Entry 2DUJ (X-ray diffraction, 1.67 A resolution); this record covers chains A and P.

Chain A:
Name: Proteinase K
Organism: Engyodontium album
Notes: EC 3.4.21.64
Reference sequence: P06873 (PRTK_TRIAL); residues 1-279 here correspond to UniProt positions 106-384 (UniProt number = residue number + 105)
Chain sequence (279 residues; row label = number of the first residue in the row):
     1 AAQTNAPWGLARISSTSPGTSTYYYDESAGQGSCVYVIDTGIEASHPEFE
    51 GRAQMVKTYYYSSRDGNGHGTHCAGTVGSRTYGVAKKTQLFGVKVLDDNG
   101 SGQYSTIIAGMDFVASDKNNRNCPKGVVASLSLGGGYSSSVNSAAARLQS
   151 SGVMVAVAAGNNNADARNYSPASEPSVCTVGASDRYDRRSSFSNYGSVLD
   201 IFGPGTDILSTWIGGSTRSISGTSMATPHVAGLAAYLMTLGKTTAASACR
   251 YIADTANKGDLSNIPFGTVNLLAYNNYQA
UniProt features mapped onto this chain:
  - active site (Charge relay system): Asp-39, His-69, Ser-224
  - binding site (Ca(2+)): Thr-16, Pro-175, Val-177, Asp-200, Asp-260
Disulfide bonds: Cys-34/Cys-123, Cys-178/Cys-249
Bound ions: Ca2+: Pro-175, Val-177, Asp-200

Chain P:
Name: Llfnd
Chain sequence (5 residues; numbered 1 to 5; the number before each row is that of its first residue):
     1 LLFND

Chain A / chain P interface:
Pairs across the interface (27; chain A residue first):
  His-69(A) with Phe-3(P); Asn-4(P), hydrogen bond
  Ser-132(A) with Asn-4(P)
  Leu-133(A) with Asn-4(P); Asp-5(P)
  Gly-134(A) with Asp-5(P), hydrogen bond (backbone-backbone)
  Gly-135(A) with Asp-5(P), hydrogen bond (backbone-backbone)
  Ala-158(A) with Asn-4(P)
  Gly-160(A) with Asp-5(P)
  Asn-161(A) with Leu-1(P); Leu-2(P); Phe-3(P), hydrogen bond (side chain-backbone); Asn-4(P); Asp-5(P), hydrogen bond (backbone-side chain)
  Asn-162(A) with Asp-5(P), hydrogen bond
  Phe-192(A) with Leu-1(P), hydrophobic
  Ile-220(A) with Phe-3(P), hydrophobic
  Ser-221(A) with Leu-1(P); Leu-2(P); Phe-3(P)
  Gly-222(A) with Phe-3(P)
  Thr-223(A) with Phe-3(P), hydrogen bond (backbone-backbone); Asn-4(P); Asp-5(P)
  Ser-224(A) with Phe-3(P), hydrogen bond (backbone-backbone); Asn-4(P), hydrogen bond (side chain-backbone)
  Met-225(A) with Phe-3(P), hydrophobic
Interface residues without a listed pair, chain A (18 interface residues in all): Ala-159, Trp-212

Summary:
Chain A and chain P form an interface of 18 and 5 residues respectively, with 9 hydrogen bonds. Polar pairs
include His-69(A)/Asn-4(P), Asn-161(A)/Phe-3(P) and Asn-161(A)/Asp-5(P). From UniProt: 3 active-site residues
and 5 Ca2+-binding residues on chain A.
Here chain A is Proteinase K (Engyodontium album) and chain P is Llfnd. Entry 2DUJ (Crystal structure of the
complex formed between proteinase K and a synthetic peptide Leu-Leu-Phe-Asn-Asp at 1.67 ...) was determined by
X-ray diffraction.
